Entry 7YSQ (electron microscopy, 6.80 A resolution (low resolution: residue-level contacts below are approximate; hydrogen-bond / salt-bridge calls are withheld)); this record covers chains B and H of the 8 polymer chains in the assembly.

== Chain B (and H) ==
Name: Tubulin beta-1 chain
From: Drosophila melanogaster
Notes: chain H of this document is another copy of the same molecule, construct and numbering; everything in this record applies to it too
UniProtKB: Q24560 (TBB1_DROME); the author numbering skips numbers that UniProt does not, so the offset changes along the chain: 1-44 = UniProt 1-44; 47-360 = UniProt 45-358; 369-457 = UniProt 359-447
Amino-acid sequence (447 residues; numbered 1 to 457; 10 numbers in that range are skipped by the numbering (no residue carries them; nothing is unmodelled there); the number before each row is that of its first residue):
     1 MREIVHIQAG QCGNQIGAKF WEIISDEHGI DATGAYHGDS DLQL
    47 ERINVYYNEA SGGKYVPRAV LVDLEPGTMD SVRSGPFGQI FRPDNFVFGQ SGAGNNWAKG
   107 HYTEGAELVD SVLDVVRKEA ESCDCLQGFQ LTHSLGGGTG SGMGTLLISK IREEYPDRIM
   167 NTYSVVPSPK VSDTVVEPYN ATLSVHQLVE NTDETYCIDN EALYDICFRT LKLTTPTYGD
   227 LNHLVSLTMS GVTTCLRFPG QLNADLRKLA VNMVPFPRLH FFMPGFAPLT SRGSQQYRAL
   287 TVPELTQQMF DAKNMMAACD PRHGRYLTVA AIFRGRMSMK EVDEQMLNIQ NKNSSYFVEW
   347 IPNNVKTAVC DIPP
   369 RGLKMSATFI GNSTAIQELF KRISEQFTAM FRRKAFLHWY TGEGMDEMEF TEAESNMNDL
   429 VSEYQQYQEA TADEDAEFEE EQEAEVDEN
Unresolved in the structure: 437-457
Residues lining bound ligands:
  - GTP-gamma-S (GSP; 5'-guanosine-diphosphate-monothiophosphate): Gly-10, Gln-11, Cys-12, Gln-15, Glu-71, Gly-100, Asn-101, Ser-140, Gly-143, Gly-144, Thr-145, Gly-146, Asp-179, Asn-206, Tyr-210, Tyr-224, Leu-227, Asn-228
  - GTP (guanosine-5'-triphosphate): Gln-247, Leu-248, Lys-254
Curated features (UniProtKB/Swiss-Prot):
  - binding site (GTP): Gln-11, Glu-71, Ser-140, Gly-144, Thr-145, Gly-146, Asn-206, Asn-228
  - binding site (Mg(2+)): Glu-71
  - modified residue (Phosphoserine): Ser-40, Ser-341

== How chain B and chain H interact ==
Residue-residue contacts (5):
  Tyr-283(B) with Asp-120(H)
  Arg-284(B) with Asp-116(H); Leu-119(H)
  Ala-285(B) with Arg-123(H)
  Gln-293(B) with Glu-159(H)
Other interface residues (no listed pair), chain B (5 interface residues in all): Pro-289
Other interface residues (no listed pair), chain H (6 interface residues in all): Val-115

== Overview ==
Chain B and chain H form an interface of 5 and 6 residues respectively. Bound to chain B: GTP-gamma-S and GTP.
Curated annotation (UniProt) lists 8 GTP-binding residues and Mg2+-binding residue Glu-71(B) on chain B.
Chain B and chain H are both Tubulin beta-1 chain (Drosophila melanogaster); the structure, GTPgammaS Tube
decorated with kinesin, was determined by electron microscopy, deposited together with 7YSN, 7YSO, 7YSP and
7YSR.
